Entry 6RF2 (electron microscopy, 4.20 A resolution (low resolution: residue-level contacts below are approximate; hydrogen-bond / salt-bridge calls are withheld)); this record covers chains a and A of the 5 polymer chains in the assembly.

== Chain a (and A) ==
Name: Tubulin alpha-1B chain
Organism: Bos taurus
Notes: chain A of this document is another copy of the same molecule, construct and numbering; everything in this record applies to it too
Reference sequence: P81947 (TBA1B_BOVIN); residue numbers follow UniProt; this construct covers 1-37, 47-441
Amino-acid sequence (432 residues; numbered 1 to 441; 9 numbers in that range are skipped by the numbering (no residue carries them; nothing is unmodelled there); the number before each row is that of its first residue):
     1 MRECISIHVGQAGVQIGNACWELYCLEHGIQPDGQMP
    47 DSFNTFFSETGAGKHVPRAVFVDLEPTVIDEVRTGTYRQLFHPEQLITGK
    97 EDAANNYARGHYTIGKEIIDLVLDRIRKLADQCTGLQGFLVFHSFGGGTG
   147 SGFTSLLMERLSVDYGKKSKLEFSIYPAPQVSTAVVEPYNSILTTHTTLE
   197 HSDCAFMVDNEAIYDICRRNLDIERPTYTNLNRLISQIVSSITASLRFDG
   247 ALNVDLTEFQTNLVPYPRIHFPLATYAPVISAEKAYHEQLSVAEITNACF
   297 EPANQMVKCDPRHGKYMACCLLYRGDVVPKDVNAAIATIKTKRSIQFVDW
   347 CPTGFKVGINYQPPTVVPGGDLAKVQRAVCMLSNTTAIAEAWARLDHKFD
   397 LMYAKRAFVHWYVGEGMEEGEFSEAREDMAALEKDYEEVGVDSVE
Small-molecule neighbours: GTP (guanosine-5'-triphosphate): Gly-10, Gln-11, Ala-12, Gln-15, Asp-69, Glu-71, Asp-98, Ala-99, Ala-100, Asn-101, Ser-140, Gly-142, Gly-143, Gly-144, Thr-145, Gly-146, Ile-171, Thr-179, Glu-183, Asn-206, Tyr-224, Asn-228, Ile-231

== Chain a / chain A interface ==
Contacting residue pairs (13; chain a residue first):
  Lys-280(a) / His-88(A)
  Lys-280(a) / Glu-90(A)
  His-283(a) / Thr-56(A)
  His-283(a) / Lys-60(A)
  His-283(a) / Val-62(A)
  His-283(a) / Gln-85(A)
  His-283(a) / Leu-86(A)
  His-283(a) / Phe-87(A)
  Glu-284(a) / Thr-56(A)
  Gln-285(a) / Glu-55(A)
  Gln-285(a) / Thr-56(A)
  Gln-285(a) / Gly-57(A)
  Glu-297(a) / Lys-124(A)
Also at the interface, not in a pair above, chain a (7 interface residues in all): Arg-215, Glu-290
Also at the interface, not in a pair above, chain A (14 interface residues in all): Pro-89, Asp-120, Gln-128

== Overview ==
7 residues of chain a face 14 of chain A across their interface. Ligands of chain a: GTP.
Chain a and chain A are both Tubulin alpha-1B chain (Bos taurus); the structure, Cryo-EM structure of the
C-terminal DC repeat (CDC) of human doublecortin (DCX) bound to 13-protofilament GDP.Pi-microtubule, was
determined by electron microscopy together with 6REV and 6RFD from the same study.
